PDB entry 8JOY | X-ray diffraction, 2.61 A resolution | chains A and B

== Chain A ==
Protein: Serine/threonine-protein kinase PLK1
Organism: Homo sapiens
Notes: EC 2.7.11.21; fragment: polo-box domain
UniProt: P53350 (PLK1_HUMAN); residue numbers follow UniProt; this construct covers 371-594
Sequence (226 residues; each row starts with the number of its first residue):
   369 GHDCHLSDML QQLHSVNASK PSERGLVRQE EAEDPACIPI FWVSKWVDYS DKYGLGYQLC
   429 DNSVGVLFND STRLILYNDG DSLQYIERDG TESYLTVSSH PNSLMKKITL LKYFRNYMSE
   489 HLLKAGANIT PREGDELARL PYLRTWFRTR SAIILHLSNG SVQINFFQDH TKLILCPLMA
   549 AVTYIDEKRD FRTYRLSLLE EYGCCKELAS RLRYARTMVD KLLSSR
Disordered / not traced: 369-372, 500-505
Differences from the reference sequence: expression tag (369-370)
Curated features (UniProtKB/Swiss-Prot):
  - region: Ala-493 to Arg-507 (Linker), His-538 to Lys-540 (Important for interaction with phosphorylated proteins)
  - modified residue: Ser-375 (Phosphoserine), Ser-450 (Phosphoserine), Thr-498 (Phosphothreonine)
  - cross-link: Lys-492 (Glycyl lysine isopeptide (Lys-Gly) (interchain with G-Cter in ubiquitin))
  - mutagenesis: Trp-414 (W414F: Abolishes interaction with CDC25C and reduces centrosomal localization; W414F: No effect on centrosomal localization, nor on S-phase progression; when asscociated with A-427 ...), Val-415 (V415A: Loss of centrosomal localization and of S-phase progression; when associated with A- 414 and A-427), Leu-427 (L427A: No effect on centrosomal localization, nor on S-phase progression; when associated with A-414. Loss of centrosomal localization and of S-phase progression; when associated with A- 414 and A-415), Lys-492 (K492R: Severe mitotic defects leading to prometaphase delay. Increased localization at kinetochores leading to increased levels of phosphorylated BUBR1), His-538 (H538A: In pincer mutant; loss of centrosomal location and decreased interaction with phosphorylated CDC25C and BUB1; when associated with M-540), Lys-540 (K540M: In pincer mutant; loss of centrosomal location and decreased interaction with phosphorylated CDC25C and BUB1; when associated with A-538)

== Chain B ==
Protein: Peptide from Minor capsid protein L2
UniProt: Q07862 (VL2_HPV04); residues 209-215 here correspond to UniProt positions 251-257 (UniProt number = residue number + 42)
Sequence (7 residues; numbered 209 to 215; the number before each row is that of its first residue):
   209 PKTSTPR
Modified residues: Thr-213 (phosphothreonine; TPO)

== How chain A and chain B interact ==
Contacting residue pairs (26; chain A residue first):
  Lys-413(A) with Ser-212(B)
  Trp-414(A) with Pro-209(B); Lys-210(B); Thr-211(B); Ser-212(B), hydrogen bond (backbone-side chain)
  Val-415(A) with Lys-210(B)
  Asp-416(A) with Lys-210(B), hydrogen bond (backbone-backbone)
  Asp-419(A) with Lys-210(B), salt bridge
  Tyr-485(A) with Thr-211(B)
  Met-486(A) with Arg-215(B)
  Ser-487(A) with Arg-215(B), hydrogen bond (backbone-side chain)
  Glu-488(A) with Arg-215(B), hydrogen bond (backbone-side chain)
  His-489(A) with Pro-214(B); Arg-215(B), hydrogen bond (backbone-backbone)
  Leu-490(A) with Thr-211(B); Ser-212(B); Thr-213(B); Pro-214(B), hydrophobic; Arg-215(B), hydrogen bond (backbone-side chain)
  Leu-491(A) with Thr-213(B), hydrogen bond (backbone-backbone); Arg-215(B)
  Arg-516(A) with Pro-209(B), hydrogen bond (side chain-backbone)
  Phe-535(A) with Pro-209(B), hydrophobic
  His-538(A) with Thr-213(B)
  Lys-540(A) with Thr-213(B)
  Arg-557(A) with Thr-213(B)
Also at the interface, not in a pair above, chain A (19 interface residues in all): Tyr-417, Phe-534

== In short ==
Chain A and chain B form an interface of 19 and 7 residues respectively; the contacts include 8 hydrogen bonds
and 1 salt bridge. Among the polar pairs are Asp-419(A)/Lys-210(B), Trp-414(A)/Ser-212(B) and
Ser-487(A)/Arg-215(B). From UniProt: 6 mutagenesis sites on chain A.
Chain A is Serine/threonine-protein kinase PLK1 (Homo sapiens) and chain B is Peptide from Minor capsid
protein L2; the structure, Plk1 polo-box domain bound to HPV4 L2 residues 251-257 with pThr255, was determined
by X-ray diffraction (same publication as 8JOQ).
